Entry 3NGA (X-ray diffraction, 2.71 A resolution); this record covers chain A.

== Chain A ==
Molecule: Casein kinase II subunit alpha
From: Homo sapiens
Notes: EC 2.7.11.1
UniProtKB: P68400 (CSK21_HUMAN); numbering as in UniProt (aligned over 1-333)
Chain sequence (333 residues; numbered 1 to 333; the number before each row is that of its first residue):
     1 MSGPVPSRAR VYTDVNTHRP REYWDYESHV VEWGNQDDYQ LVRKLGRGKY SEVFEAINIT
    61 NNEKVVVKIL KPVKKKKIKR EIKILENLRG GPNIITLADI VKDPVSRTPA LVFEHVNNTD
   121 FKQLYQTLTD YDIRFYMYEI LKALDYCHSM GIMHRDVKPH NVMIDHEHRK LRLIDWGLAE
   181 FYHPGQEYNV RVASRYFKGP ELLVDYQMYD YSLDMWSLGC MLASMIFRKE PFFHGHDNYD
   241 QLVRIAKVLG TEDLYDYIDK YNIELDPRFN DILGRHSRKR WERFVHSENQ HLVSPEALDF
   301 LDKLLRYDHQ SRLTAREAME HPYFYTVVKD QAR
Not modelled in the structure: 1, 333
Ligand contacts: CX-4945 (3NG; 5-[(3-chlorophenyl)amino]benzo[c][2,6]naphthyridine-8-carboxylic acid): Leu45, Gly46, Arg47, Val53, Val66, Lys68, Glu81, Ile95, Phe113, Glu114, His115, Val116, His160, Met163, Ile174, Asp175, Trp176
Curated features (UniProtKB/Swiss-Prot):
  - region: Gln36 to Leu41 (Interaction with beta subunit)
  - active site: Asp156 (Proton acceptor)
  - binding site (ATP): Leu45 to Val53, Lys68
Reported in the primary citation:
  - binding site for CX-4945: Val53, Val66, Lys68, Glu81, Ile95, Phe113, Val116, His160, Met163, Ile174, Asp175, Trp176

== Overview ==
Ligands of chain A: CX-4945. From UniProt: active-site residue Asp156 and 10 ATP-binding residues. The paper
reports a binding site for CX-4945 at Val53, Val66 and Lys68 among others.
Chain A is Casein kinase II subunit alpha (Homo sapiens); the structure, Human CK2 catalytic domain in complex
with CX-4945, was determined by X-ray diffraction (same publication as 3NSZ).
